PDB entry 2AOT | X-ray diffraction, 1.90 A resolution | chain A

# Chain A
Molecule: Histamine N-methyltransferase
From: Homo sapiens
Notes: EC 2.1.1.8
UniProt: P50135 (HNMT_HUMAN); residues 1-292 here = UniProt positions 1-292
Amino-acid sequence (292 residues; each row starts with the number of its first residue):
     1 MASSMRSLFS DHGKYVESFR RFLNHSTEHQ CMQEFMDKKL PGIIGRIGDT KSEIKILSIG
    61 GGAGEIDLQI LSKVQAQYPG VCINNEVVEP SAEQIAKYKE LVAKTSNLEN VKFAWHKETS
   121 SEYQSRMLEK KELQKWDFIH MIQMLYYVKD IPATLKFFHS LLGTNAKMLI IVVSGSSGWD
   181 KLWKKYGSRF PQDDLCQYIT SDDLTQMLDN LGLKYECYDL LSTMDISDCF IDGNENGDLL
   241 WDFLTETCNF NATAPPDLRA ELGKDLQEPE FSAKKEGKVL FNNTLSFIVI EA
Disordered / not traced: 1-4
Modified positions: Cys-217 (s-hydroxycysteine; CSO); Cys-248 (s-hydroxycysteine; CSO)
Differences from the reference sequence: modified residue (82, 217, 248)
Residues lining bound ligands:
  - antistominum (2PM; N-[2-(benzhydryloxy)ethyl]-N,N-dimethylamine): Leu-8, Phe-9, Phe-19, Phe-22, Gln-143, Tyr-146, Tyr-147, Val-173, Trp-179, Trp-183, Cys-196, Gln-197, Tyr-198, Phe-243, Glu-246
  - S-adenosylhomocysteine (SAH): His-29, Ile-59, Gly-60, Gly-61, Gly-62, Glu-65, Ile-66, Val-88, Glu-89, Pro-90, Ser-91, Gln-94, Thr-119, Ser-120, Ile-142, Gln-143, Met-144, Tyr-147, Val-148
Swiss-Prot annotation at these positions:
  - binding site (substrate): Glu-28, Asn-283
  - binding site (S-adenosyl-L-methionine): Gly-60, Glu-89, Gln-94, Ser-120, Ile-142
What the authors report for this chain:
  - binding site for antistominum: Phe-9, Glu-28, Gln-143, Tyr-146, Tyr-147, Trp-179, Trp-183, Tyr-198, Phe-243, Asn-283
  - catalytic residues: Glu-28, Gln-143, Asn-283 (citing earlier work)
  - conformationally variable residues (order/disorder transition, side-chain flip): Phe-9, Tyr-15, Phe-19, Glu-246

# Overview
Chain A binds antistominum and S-adenosylhomocysteine. UniProt lists substrate-binding residues Glu-28 and
Asn-283 and 5 S-adenosyl-L-methionine-binding residues. From the paper: catalytic residues Glu-28, Gln-143 and
Asn-283; a binding site for antistominum at Phe-9, Glu-28 and Gln-143 among others.
Chain A is Histamine N-methyltransferase (Homo sapiens); the structure, Histamine Methyltransferase Complexed
with the Antihistamine Drug Diphenhydramine, was determined by X-ray diffraction (same publication as 2AOU,
2AOV, 2AOW and 2AOX).
